5DNJ - chains A and B; structure by X-ray diffraction, 2.30 A resolution.

[Chain A]
Name: Serine/threonine-protein kinase PLK1
Source organism: Mus musculus
Notes: EC 2.7.11.21
Reference sequence: Q07832 (PLK1_MOUSE); numbering as in UniProt (aligned over 367-603)
Amino-acid sequence (237 residues; numbered 367 to 603; the number before each row is that of its first residue):
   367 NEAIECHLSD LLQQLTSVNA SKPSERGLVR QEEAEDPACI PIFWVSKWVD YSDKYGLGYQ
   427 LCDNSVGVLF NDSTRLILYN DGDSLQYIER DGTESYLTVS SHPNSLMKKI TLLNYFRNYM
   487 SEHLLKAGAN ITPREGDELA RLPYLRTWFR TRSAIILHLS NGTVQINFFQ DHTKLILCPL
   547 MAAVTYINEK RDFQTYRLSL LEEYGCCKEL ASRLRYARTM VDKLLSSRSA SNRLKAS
Disordered / not traced: 367-372, 502-507, 594-603
Curated features (UniProtKB/Swiss-Prot):
  - region: Ala-493 to Arg-507 (Linker), His-538 to Lys-540 (Important for interaction with phosphorylated proteins)
  - modified residue: Ser-375 (Phosphoserine), Ser-450 (Phosphoserine), Thr-498 (Phosphothreonine)
  - cross-link: Lys-492 (Glycyl lysine isopeptide (Lys-Gly) (interchain with G-Cter in ubiquitin))
  - mutagenesis: His-538 (H538A: Abolishes interaction with NEDD9; when associated with M-540), Lys-540 (K540M: Abolishes interaction with NEDD9; when associated with A-538)
What the authors report for this chain:
  - binding site for peptide 707-56A-SER-TPO-NH2 (chain B): Tyr-417

[Chain B]
Name: peptide 707-56A-SER-TPO-NH2
Amino-acid sequence (5 residues; each row starts with the number of its first residue):
     1 XXSTX
Modified / non-standard residues: 707 (N-(3-bromo-4-methoxybenzoyl)-beta-alanine) at position 1, 56A (3-(8-phenyloctyl)-L-histidine) at position 2, NH2 (amino group) at position 5; Thr-4 (phosphothreonine; TPO)

[Interface between chain A and chain B]
Contacting residue pairs (18):
  Lys-413(A) / Ser-3(B)
  Trp-414(A) / 707_1(B)
  Trp-414(A) / 56A_2(B)
  Trp-414(A) / Ser-3(B)  hydrogen bond (backbone-side chain)
  Val-415(A) / 707_1(B)
  Val-415(A) / 56A_2(B)
  Asp-416(A) / 707_1(B)
  Tyr-417(A) / 707_1(B)
  Tyr-417(A) / 56A_2(B)
  Tyr-421(A) / 56A_2(B)
  Tyr-481(A) / 56A_2(B)
  Tyr-485(A) / 56A_2(B)
  Leu-490(A) / Ser-3(B)
  Leu-490(A) / Thr-4(B)
  Leu-490(A) / NH2_5(B)
  Leu-491(A) / Thr-4(B)  hydrogen bond (backbone-backbone)
  His-538(A) / Thr-4(B)
  Lys-540(A) / Thr-4(B)
Also at the interface, not in a pair above, chain A (14 interface residues in all): Leu-478, Phe-482

[Overview]
The interface between chain A and chain B involves 14 residues on one side and 5 on the other, with 2 hydrogen
bonds. Among the polar pairs are Trp-414(A)/Ser-3(B) and Leu-491(A)/Thr-4(B). From UniProt: 2 mutagenesis
sites on chain A. The paper reports a binding site for peptide 707-56A-SER-TPO-NH2 (chain B) at Tyr-417(A).
Chain A is Serine/threonine-protein kinase PLK1 (Mus musculus) and chain B is peptide 707-56A-SER-TPO-NH2; the
structure, Mouse Polo-box domain and Peptide analog 702, was determined by X-ray diffraction, deposited
together with 5DMS and 5DMV.
